Entry 3D0Y (X-ray diffraction, 1.50 A resolution); this record covers chains A and B.

# Chain A
Molecule: Protein S100-B
Source organism: Homo sapiens
UniProt: P04271 (S100B_HUMAN); residues 0-91 here correspond to UniProt positions 1-92 (UniProt number = residue number + 1)
Amino-acid sequence (92 residues; each row starts with the number of its first residue; numbering starts at 0):
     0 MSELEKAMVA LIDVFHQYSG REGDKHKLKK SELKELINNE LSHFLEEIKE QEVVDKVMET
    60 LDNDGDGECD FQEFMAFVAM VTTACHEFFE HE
Disordered / not traced: 90-91
Modified residues: Met0 (n-formylmethionine; FME)
Ion coordination: Zn2+ site 1: His15, His25 (shared with His85(B), Glu89(B) of chain B); Ca2+ site 1: Ser18, Glu21, Asp23, Lys26, Glu31; Ca2+ site 2: Asp61, Asp63, Asp65, Glu67, Glu72; Zn2+ site 2: His85, Glu89 (shared with His15(B), His25(B) of chain B)
Curated features (UniProtKB/Swiss-Prot):
  - binding site (Zn(2+)): His15, His25, His85, His90
  - binding site (Ca(2+)): Ser18, Glu21, Asp23, Lys26, Glu31, Asp61, Asp63, Asp65, Glu67, Glu72
  - modified residue: Ser1 (Blocked amino end (Ser))
What the authors report for this chain:
  - Zn2+ coordination: His15, His25
  - conformationally variable residues: Phe87, Phe88
  - binding site for tetraethylene glycol: His42, Phe43

# Chain B
Molecule: Protein S100-B
Source organism: Homo sapiens
UniProt: P04271 (S100B_HUMAN); residues 0-91 here correspond to UniProt positions 1-92 (UniProt number = residue number + 1)
Amino-acid sequence (92 residues; each row starts with the number of its first residue; numbering starts at 0):
     0 MSELEKAMVA LIDVFHQYSG REGDKHKLKK SELKELINNE LSHFLEEIKE QEVVDKVMET
    60 LDNDGDGECD FQEFMAFVAM VTTACHEFFE HE
Disordered / not traced: 90-91
Ion coordination: Zn2+ site 1: His15, His25 (shared with His85(A), Glu89(A) of chain A); Ca2+ site 1: Ser18, Glu21, Asp23, Lys26, Glu31; Ca2+ site 2: Asp61, Asp63, Asp65, Glu67, Glu72; Zn2+ site 2: His85, Glu89 (shared with His15(A), His25(A) of chain A)
Curated features (UniProtKB/Swiss-Prot):
  - binding site (Zn(2+)): His15, His25, His85, His90
  - binding site (Ca(2+)): Ser18, Glu21, Asp23, Lys26, Glu31, Asp61, Asp63, Asp65, Glu67, Glu72
  - modified residue: Ser1 (Blocked amino end (Ser))
What the authors report for this chain:
  - Zn2+ coordination: His85, Glu89
  - binding site for tetraethylene glycol: His42, Phe43, Glu45, Phe87, Phe88

# Chain A / chain B interface
Residue-residue contacts (56; chain A residue first):
  Met0(A) with His42(B)
  Ser1(A) with Glu39(B), hydrogen bond (side chain-backbone)
  Leu3(A) with Leu10(B), hydrophobic; Leu40(B), hydrophobic
  Glu4(A) with Glu39(B); Leu40(B); Ser41(B), hydrogen bond (side chain-backbone); His42(B), salt bridge; Phe43(B)
  Ala6(A) with Ala6(B); Ala9(B), hydrophobic
  Met7(A) with Leu40(B), hydrophobic; Phe43(B), hydrophobic; Val77(B); Val80(B), hydrophobic; Thr81(B)
  Val8(A) with Phe43(B), hydrophobic
  Leu10(A) with Leu3(B), hydrophobic
  Ile11(A) with Thr81(B); Cys84(B), hydrophobic; His85(B)
  Val13(A) with Leu3(B), hydrophobic
  His15(A) with His85(B), hydrogen bond; Glu89(B), salt bridge
  His25(A) with His85(B), hydrogen bond; Glu89(B), salt bridge
  Glu39(A) with Ser1(B), hydrogen bond (backbone-side chain); Glu4(B)
  Leu40(A) with Leu3(B), hydrophobic; Glu4(B); Met7(B), hydrophobic
  Ser41(A) with Glu4(B), hydrogen bond (backbone-side chain)
  His42(A) with Met0(B); Glu4(B), salt bridge
  Phe43(A) with Glu4(B), hydrogen bond (backbone-side chain); Met7(B), hydrophobic; Val8(B), hydrophobic
  Phe70(A) with Thr81(B); Thr82(B); His85(B)
  Met74(A) with Thr81(B)
  Val77(A) with Met7(B)
  Ala78(A) with Met74(B), hydrophobic
  Val80(A) with Met7(B), hydrophobic
  Thr81(A) with Met7(B); Ile11(B); Phe70(B); Met74(B)
  Thr82(A) with Phe70(B)
  Cys84(A) with Ile11(B), hydrophobic
  His85(A) with Ile11(B); His15(B), hydrogen bond; His25(B), hydrogen bond; Phe70(B)
  Glu89(A) with His15(B), salt bridge; His25(B), salt bridge
Other interface residues (no listed pair), chain A (31 interface residues in all): Glu2, Ala9, Leu35, Phe73
Other interface residues (no listed pair), chain B (31 interface residues in all): Glu2, Val13, Leu35, Phe73, Ala78

# Summary
The chain A/chain B interface involves 31 residues from each chain; the contacts include 9 hydrogen bonds and
6 salt bridges. Polar pairs include Glu4(A)-His42(B), His15(A)-Glu89(B) and His25(A)-Glu89(B). The paper
reports a binding site for tetraethylene glycol at His42(A), Phe43(A) and His42(B) among others; Zn2+
coordination by His15(A), His25(A) and His85(B) among others.
Chain A is Protein S100-B and chain B is Protein S100-B, both from Homo sapiens; the structure, Crystal
Structure of S100B in the Calcium and Zinc Loaded State at pH 6.5, was determined by X-ray diffraction (same
publication as 3CZT and 3D10).
